Entry 6NNF (X-ray diffraction, 2.76 A resolution); this record covers chains B and G of the 8 polymer chains in the assembly.

Chain B:
Molecule: Envelope glycoprotein gp41
From: Human immunodeficiency virus 1
Notes: fragment: gp41
UniProtKB: Q2N0S6 (Q2N0S6_9HIV1); residues 512-664 here correspond to UniProt positions 509-661 (UniProt number = residue number - 3)
Sequence (153 residues; row label = number of the first residue in the row):
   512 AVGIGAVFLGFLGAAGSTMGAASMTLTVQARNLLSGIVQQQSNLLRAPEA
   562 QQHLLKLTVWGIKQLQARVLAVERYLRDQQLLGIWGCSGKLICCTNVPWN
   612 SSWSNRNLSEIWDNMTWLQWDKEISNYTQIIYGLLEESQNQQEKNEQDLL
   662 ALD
Disordered / not traced: 512-516, 550-566, 664
Differences from the reference sequence: engineered mutation Pro-559 (Ile556 in Q2N0S6), Cys-605 (Thr602 in Q2N0S6)
Cystine bridges: Cys-598/Cys-604
Covalent attachments: N-acetylglucosamine (NAG) linked to Asn-611, Asn-637

Chain G:
Molecule: Envelope glycoprotein gp120
From: Human immunodeficiency virus 1
Notes: fragment: gp120
UniProtKB: Q2N0S6 (Q2N0S6_9HIV1); the construct lacks a stretch of the UniProt sequence and is renumbered around it, so the offset changes along the chain: 31-137 = UniProt 30-136; 146-185 = UniProt 137-176; 189-309 = UniProt 188-308; 312-321 = UniProt 309-318; 2 more segments
Sequence (481 residues; numbered 31 to 513 plus 12 insertion-coded residues; 14 numbers in that range are skipped by the numbering (no residue carries them; nothing is unmodelled there); the number before each row is that of its first residue; a row labelled like 185A-185K holds insertion residues (185A, then the next letters in order)):
    31 AENLWVTVYYGVPVWKDAETTLFCASDAKAYETEKHNVWATHACVPTDPN
    81 PQEIHLENVTEEFNMWKNNMVEQMHTDIISLWDQSLKPCVKLTPLCVTLQ
   131 CTNVTNA
   146 ITDDMRGELKNCSFNMTTELRDKKQKVYSLFYRLDVVQIN
185A-185K ENQGNRSNNSN
   189 KEYRLINCNTSAITQACPKVSFEPIPIHYCAPAGFAILKCKDKKFNGTGP
   239 CPSVSTVQCTHGIKPVVSTQLLLNGSLAEEEVMIRSENITNNAKNILVQF
   289 NTPVQINCTRPNNNTRKSIRI
   312 GPGQAFYATG
  321A D
   322 IIGDIRQAHCNVSKATWNETLGKVVKQLRKHFGNNTIIRFANSSGGDLEV
   372 TTHSFNCGGEFFYCNTSGLFNSTWIS
   399 NTSVQGSNSTGSNDSITLPCRIKQIINMWQRIGQAMYAPPIQGVIRCVSN
   449 ITGLILTRDGGSTNSTTETFRPGGGDMRDNWRSELYKYKVVKIEPLGVAP
   499 TRCKRRVVGRRRRRR
Disordered / not traced: 31, 58-66, 146-150, 185A-185K, 399-410, 458-461, 506-513
Differences from the reference sequence: engineered mutation Ala-137 (Asn136 in Q2N0S6), Asn-332 (Thr330 in Q2N0S6), Cys-501 (Ala498 in Q2N0S6); expression tag (509-513)
Cystine bridges: Cys-54/Cys-74, Cys-119/Cys-205, Cys-126/Cys-196, Cys-131/Cys-157, Cys-218/Cys-247, Cys-228/Cys-239, Cys-296/Cys-331, Cys-378/Cys-445, Cys-385/Cys-418
Covalent attachments: glycan linked to Asn-88, Asn-332; N-acetylglucosamine (NAG) linked to Asn-133, Asn-156, Asn-160, Asn-197, Asn-234, Asn-262, Asn-276, Asn-295, Asn-301, Asn-363, Asn-386, Asn-448

How chain B and chain G interact:
Pairs across the interface - 111 pairs, chain B then chain G:
  Leu-520(B) with Ile-84(G); His-85(G)
  Gly-521(B) with Ile-84(G)
  Phe-522(B) with Ile-84(G); Leu-86(G); Thr-244(G)
  Leu-523(B) with Pro-43(G), hydrophobic; Trp-45(G), hydrophobic; Leu-86(G); Ile-491(G), hydrophobic
  Ala-526(B) with Pro-43(G), hydrophobic; Trp-45(G), hydrophobic; Val-89(G), hydrophobic
  Gly-527(B) with Glu-87(G); Asn-88(G); Val-89(G)
  Met-530(B) with Ala-497(G), hydrophobic
  Leu-537(B) with Tyr-40(G); Gly-41(G)
  Gln-540(B) with Gly-41(G), hydrogen bond (side chain-backbone); Pro-43(G)
  Leu-544(B) with Tyr-40(G); Ala-221(G); Gly-222(G), hydrogen bond (backbone-backbone); Pro-493(G), hydrophobic
  Leu-545(B) with Ala-221(G)
  Val-549(B) with Val-75(G)
  Thr-569(B) with Ala-73(G)
  Val-570(B) with Ser-110(G); Leu-111(G), hydrophobic
  Trp-571(B) with Cys-54(G), hydrophobic; Trp-69(G); Cys-74(G), hydrogen bond; Asp-107(G); Leu-111(G), hydrophobic; Tyr-217(G)
  Lys-574(B) with Leu-52(G); Gln-103(G); Asp-107(G), salt bridge
  Ala-578(B) with Thr-51(G); Pro-220(G), hydrophobic
  Leu-581(B) with Thr-50(G)
  Ala-582(B) with Ala-221(G), hydrophobic
  Arg-585(B) with Gly-222(G), hydrogen bond (side chain-backbone); Phe-223(G); Lys-490(G); Ile-491(G), hydrogen bond (side chain-backbone)
  Tyr-586(B) with Tyr-40(G)
  Asp-589(B) with Tyr-40(G); Pro-493(G); Leu-494(G)
  Gln-590(B) with Tyr-40(G), hydrogen bond
  Leu-593(B) with Val-38(G), hydrophobic; Tyr-40(G), hydrophobic; Leu-494(G), hydrophobic
  Trp-596(B) with Val-38(G), hydrophobic; Arg-503(G), hydrogen bond (backbone-side chain)
  Gly-597(B) with Arg-503(G)
  Lys-601(B) with Tyr-40(G)
  Leu-602(B) with Val-38(G); Tyr-39(G); Tyr-40(G), hydrogen bond (backbone-backbone)
  Ile-603(B) with Val-38(G); Tyr-39(G), hydrophobic
  Cys-604(B) with Thr-37(G); Val-38(G), hydrogen bond (backbone-backbone); Arg-503(G)
  Cys-605(B) with Thr-37(G); Cys-501(G), disulfide; Arg-503(G), hydrogen bond (backbone-side chain)
  Thr-606(B) with Val-36(G), hydrogen bond (side chain-backbone); Cys-501(G); Lys-502(G); Arg-503(G)
  Asn-607(B) with Trp-35(G); Lys-502(G); Arg-503(G)
  Val-608(B) with Trp-35(G); Val-36(G), hydrogen bond (backbone-backbone)
  Pro-609(B) with Leu-34(G); Trp-35(G); Val-36(G)
  Trp-610(B) with Leu-34(G), hydrogen bond (backbone-backbone); Trp-35(G); Val-36(G), hydrophobic; Pro-498(G), hydrophobic
  Trp-614(B) with Val-36(G), hydrophobic
  Leu-619(B) with Leu-34(G), hydrophobic; Pro-498(G); Thr-499(G); Arg-500(G)
  Trp-623(B) with Tyr-39(G); Ala-497(G), hydrophobic; Pro-498(G), hydrogen bond (side chain-backbone)
  Trp-628(B) with Tyr-39(G), hydrophobic; Val-42(G); Pro-43(G); Gly-495(G); Ala-497(G), hydrophobic
  Leu-629(B) with Pro-43(G); Val-44(G), hydrophobic; Trp-45(G)
  Trp-631(B) with Val-496(G), hydrogen bond (side chain-backbone); Ala-497(G); Pro-498(G)
  Asp-632(B) with Val-44(G); Lys-46(G), salt bridge
  Tyr-643(B) with Leu-494(G)
  Leu-646(B) with Val-36(G), hydrophobic
  Gln-650(B) with Arg-503(G)
  Gln-653(B) with Arg-503(G)
Other interface residues (no listed pair), chain B (59 interface residues in all): Gly-524, Ala-525, Ser-528, Ala-533, Ser-534, Thr-536, Asn-543, Ser-546, Leu-592, Cys-598, Thr-639, Ile-642
Other interface residues (no listed pair), chain G (54 interface residues in all): Phe-53, Ala-70, Gln-114, Glu-492
Cross-chain cystine bridges: Cys-605(B)/Cys-501(G)

Summary:
Chain B and chain G form an interface of 59 and 54 residues respectively, with 1 disulfide bond, 15 hydrogen
bonds and 2 salt bridges. Among the polar pairs are Lys-574(B)/Asp-107(G), Asp-632(B)/Lys-46(G) and
Gln-540(B)/Gly-41(G). N-acetylglucosamine is covalently linked to Asn-611(B) and Asn-637(B).
Here chain B is Envelope glycoprotein gp41 and chain G is Envelope glycoprotein gp120, both from Human
immunodeficiency virus 1. Entry 6NNF (Crystal Structure of HIV-1 BG505 SOSIP.664 Prefusion Env Trimer Bound to
VRC01 FR3-03 scFv in Complex ...) was determined by X-ray diffraction, deposited together with 6NM6 and 6NNJ.
